Entry 6X2F (electron microscopy, 4.00 A resolution); this record covers chains I and J of the 9 polymer chains in the assembly.

[Chain I]
Protein: DNA-directed RNA polymerase subunit beta
Organism: Escherichia coli
Notes: EC 2.7.7.6
UniProt: P0A8V4 (RPOB_ECO57); numbering as in UniProt (aligned over 1-1342)
Sequence (1342 residues; numbered 1 to 1342; the number before each row is that of its first residue):
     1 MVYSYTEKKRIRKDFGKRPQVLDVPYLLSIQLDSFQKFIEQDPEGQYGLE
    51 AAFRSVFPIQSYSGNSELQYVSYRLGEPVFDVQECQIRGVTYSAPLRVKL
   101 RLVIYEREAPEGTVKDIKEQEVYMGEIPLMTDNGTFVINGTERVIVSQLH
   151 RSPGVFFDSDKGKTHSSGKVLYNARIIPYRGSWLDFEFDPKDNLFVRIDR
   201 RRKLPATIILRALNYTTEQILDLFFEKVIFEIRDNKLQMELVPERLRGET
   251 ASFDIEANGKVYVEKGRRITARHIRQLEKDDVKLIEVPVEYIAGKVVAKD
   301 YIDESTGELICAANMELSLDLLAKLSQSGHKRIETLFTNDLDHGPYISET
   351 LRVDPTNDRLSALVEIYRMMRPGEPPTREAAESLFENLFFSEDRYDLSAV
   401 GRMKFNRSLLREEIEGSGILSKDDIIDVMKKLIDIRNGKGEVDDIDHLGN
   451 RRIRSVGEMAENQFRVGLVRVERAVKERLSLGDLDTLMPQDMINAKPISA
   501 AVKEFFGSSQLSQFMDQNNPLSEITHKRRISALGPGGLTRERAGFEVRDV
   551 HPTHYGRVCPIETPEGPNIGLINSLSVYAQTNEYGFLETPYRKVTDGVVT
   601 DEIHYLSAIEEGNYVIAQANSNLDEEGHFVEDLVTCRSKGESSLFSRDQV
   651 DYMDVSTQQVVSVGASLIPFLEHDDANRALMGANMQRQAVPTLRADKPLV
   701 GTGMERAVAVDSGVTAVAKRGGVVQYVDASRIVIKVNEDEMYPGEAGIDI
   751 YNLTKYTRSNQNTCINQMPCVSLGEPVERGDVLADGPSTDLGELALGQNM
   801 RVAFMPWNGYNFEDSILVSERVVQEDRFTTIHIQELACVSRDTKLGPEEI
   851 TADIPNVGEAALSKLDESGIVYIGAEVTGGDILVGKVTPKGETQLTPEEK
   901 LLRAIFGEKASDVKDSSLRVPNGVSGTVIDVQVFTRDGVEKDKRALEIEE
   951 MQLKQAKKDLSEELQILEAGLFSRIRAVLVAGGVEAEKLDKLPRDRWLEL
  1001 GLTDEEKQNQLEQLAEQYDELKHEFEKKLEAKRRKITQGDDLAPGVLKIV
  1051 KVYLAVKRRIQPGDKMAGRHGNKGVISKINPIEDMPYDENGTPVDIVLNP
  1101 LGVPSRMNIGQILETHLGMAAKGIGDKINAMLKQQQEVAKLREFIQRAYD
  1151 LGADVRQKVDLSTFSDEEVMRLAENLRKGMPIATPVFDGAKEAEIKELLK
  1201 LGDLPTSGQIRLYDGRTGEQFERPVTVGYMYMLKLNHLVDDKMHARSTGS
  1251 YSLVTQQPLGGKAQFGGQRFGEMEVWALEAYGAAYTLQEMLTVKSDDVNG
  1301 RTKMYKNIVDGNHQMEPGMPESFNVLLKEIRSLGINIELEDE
Unresolved in the structure: 1, 891-914, 1342
Swiss-Prot annotation at these positions:
  - modified residue (N6-acetyllysine): Lys1022, Lys1200

[Chain J]
Protein: DNA-directed RNA polymerase subunit beta'
Organism: Escherichia coli
Notes: EC 2.7.7.6
UniProt: A0A4S1NBU2 (A0A4S1NBU2_ECOLX); residues 1-1407 here = UniProt positions 1-1407
Sequence (1407 residues; row label = number of the first residue in the row):
     1 MKDLLKFLKAQTKTEEFDAIKIALASPDMIRSWSFGEVKKPETINYRTFK
    51 PERDGLFCARIFGPVKDYECLCGKYKRLKHRGVICEKCGVEVTQTKVRRE
   101 RMGHIELASPTAHIWFLKSLPSRIGLLLDMPLRDIERVLYFESYVVIEGG
   151 MTNLERQQILTEEQYLDALEEFGDEFDAKMGAEAIQALLKSMDLEQECEQ
   201 LREELNETNSETKRKKLTKRIKLLEAFVQSGNKPEWMILTVLPVLPPDLR
   251 PLVPLDGGRFATSDLNDLYRRVINRNNRLKRLLDLAAPDIIVRNEKRMLQ
   301 EAVDALLDNGRRGRAITGSNKRPLKSLADMIKGKQGRFRQNLLGKRVDYS
   351 GRSVITVGPYLRLHQCGLPKKMALELFKPFIYGKLELRGLATTIKAAKKM
   401 VEREEAVVWDILDEVIREHPVLLNRAPTLHRLGIQAFEPVLIEGKAIQLH
   451 PLVCAAYNADFDGDQMAVHVPLTLEAQLEARALMMSTNNILSPANGEPII
   501 VPSQDVVLGLYYMTRDCVNAKGEGMVLTGPKEAERLYRSGLASLHARVKV
   551 RITEYEKDANGELVAKTSLKDTTVGRAILWMIVPKGLPYSIVNQALGKKA
   601 ISKMLNTCYRILGLKPTVIFADQIMYTGFAYAARSGASVGIDDMVIPEKK
   651 HEIISEAEAEVAEIQEQFQSGLVTAGERYNKVIDIWAAANDRVSKAMMDN
   701 LQTETVINRDGQEEKQVSFNSIYMMADSGARGSAAQIRQLAGMRGLMAKP
   751 DGSIIETPITANFREGLNVLQYFISTHGARKGLADTALKTANSGYLTRRL
   801 VDVAQDLVVTEDDCGTHEGIMMTPVIEGGDVKEPLRDRVLGRVTAEDVLK
   851 PGTADILVPRNTLLHEQWCDLLEENSVDAVKVRSVVSCDTDFGVCAHCYG
   901 RDLARGHIINKGEAIGVIAAQSIGEPGTQLTMRTFHIGGAASRAAAESSI
   951 QVKNKGSIKLSNVKSVVNSSGKLVITSRNTELKLIDEFGRTKESYKVPYG
  1001 AVLAKGDGEQVAGGETVANWDPHTMPVITEVSGFVRFTDMIDGQTITRQT
  1051 DELTGLSSLVVLDSAERTAGGKDLRPALKIVDAQGNDVLIPGTDMPAQYF
  1101 LPGKAIVQLEDGVQISSGDTLARIPQESGGTKDITGGLPRVADLFEARRP
  1151 KEPAILAEISGIVSFGKETKGKRRLVITPVDGSDPYEEMIPKWRQLNVFE
  1201 GERVERGDVISDGPEAPHDILRLRGVHAVTRYIVNEVQDVYRLQGVKIND
  1251 KHIEVIVRQMLRKATIVNAGSSDFLEGEQVEYSRVKIANRELEANGKVGA
  1301 TYSRDLLGITKASLATESFISAASFQETTRVLTEAAVAGKRDELRGLKEN
  1351 VIVGRLIPAGTGYAYHQDRMRRRAAGEAPAAPQVTAEDASASLAELLNAG
  1401 LGGSDNE
Unresolved in the structure: 1-15, 934-947, 1127-1134, 1374-1407
Differences from the reference sequence: conflict Val1384 (Met in A0A4S1NBU2)
Bound ions: Zn2+ site 1: Cys70, Cys72, Cys85, Cys88; Mg2+: Asp460, Asp462, Asp464 (shared with 1 residue of chain R); Zn2+ site 2: Cys814, Cys888, Cys898

[Chain I / chain J interface]
Pairs across the interface - 313 pairs, chain I then chain J:
  Phe545(I) - Lys781(J)  hydrogen bond (backbone-side chain)
  Phe545(I) - Leu788(J)  hydrophobic
  Phe545(I) - Met932(J)  hydrophobic
  Phe545(I) - Arg933(J)
  Arg548(I) - Arg780(J)
  Arg548(I) - Leu788(J)
  Asp549(I) - Pro750(J)
  Asp549(I) - His777(J)  salt bridge
  Asp549(I) - Lys781(J)
  Val550(I) - His777(J)
  Val550(I) - Arg780(J)
  Tyr555(I) - Val769(J)
  Tyr555(I) - Leu770(J)
  Tyr555(I) - Phe773(J)  hydrophobic
  Cys559(I) - Arg780(J)
  Pro560(I) - Phe773(J)  hydrophobic
  Pro560(I) - Thr776(J)
  Pro560(I) - Arg780(J)  hydrogen bond (backbone-side chain)
  Ile561(I) - Tyr772(J)  hydrophobic
  Ile561(I) - Thr776(J)
  Thr563(I) - Arg780(J)  hydrogen bond
  Gly566(I) - Ala787(J)
  Ile569(I) - Leu783(J)
  Ile569(I) - Ala784(J)
  Asn573(I) - Arg780(J)  hydrogen bond
  Gln618(I) - Asn768(J)
  Gln618(I) - Val769(J)
  Gln618(I) - Leu770(J)
  Asn620(I) - Asn768(J)
  Glu641(I) - Lys749(J)  salt bridge
  Ser642(I) - Glu756(J)
  Val660(I) - Val769(J)  hydrophobic
  Val660(I) - Phe773(J)  hydrophobic
  Leu671(I) - Tyr772(J)
  Glu672(I) - Gly766(J)
  Glu672(I) - Leu767(J)
  His673(I) - Phe763(J)  hydrogen bond (side chain-backbone)
  His673(I) - Arg764(J)  hydrogen bond (side chain-backbone)
  His673(I) - Glu765(J)  hydrogen bond (side chain-backbone)
  His673(I) - Gly766(J)
  Asp674(I) - Phe763(J)
  Asp674(I) - Tyr772(J)
  Ala676(I) - Thr776(J)
  Ala676(I) - Ala779(J)  hydrophobic
  Asn677(I) - Ala779(J)
  Asn677(I) - Leu783(J)
  Ala679(I) - Tyr772(J)
  Leu680(I) - Leu783(J)  hydrophobic
  Phe804(I) - Ser638(J)  hydrogen bond (backbone-side chain)
  Pro806(I) - Asp505(J)
  Pro806(I) - Ala632(J)
  Pro806(I) - Ala633(J)
  Pro806(I) - Ala637(J)
  Asn808(I) - Pro359(J)
  Asn808(I) - Phe629(J)
  Asn808(I) - Ala633(J)
  Gly809(I) - Val357(J)
  Gly809(I) - Pro359(J)
  Gly809(I) - Phe629(J)
  Tyr810(I) - Pro359(J)
  Tyr810(I) - Tyr360(J)
  Asn811(I) - Asp505(J)
  Phe812(I) - Val357(J)  hydrophobic
  Phe812(I) - Pro451(J)
  Phe812(I) - Asp505(J)
  Phe812(I) - Phe629(J)  hydrophobic
  Glu813(I) - Asp460(J)
  Glu813(I) - Phe461(J)  hydrogen bond (side chain-backbone)
  Glu813(I) - Gln504(J)  hydrogen bond (backbone-side chain)
  Ser815(I) - Val357(J)
  Ser815(I) - Phe461(J)
  Arg841(I) - Asp256(J)
  Lys844(I) - Phe49(J)
  Pro1044(I) - Gly257(J)
  Gln1061(I) - Lys445(J)
  Pro1062(I) - Ala446(J)
  Gly1063(I) - Val354(J)
  Gly1063(I) - Thr356(J)
  Gly1063(I) - Ala446(J)
  Lys1065(I) - Asp462(J)
  Lys1073(I) - Asp462(J)  salt bridge
  Val1075(I) - Val354(J)  hydrophobic
  Val1075(I) - Ile355(J)
  Val1075(I) - Thr356(J)
  Val1075(I) - Phe461(J)
  Val1075(I) - Gly463(J)
  Ile1076(I) - Thr356(J)
  Ser1077(I) - Thr356(J)
  Asn1099(I) - Asp505(J)
  Pro1100(I) - Ala637(J)
  Pro1100(I) - Val639(J)  hydrophobic
  Pro1100(I) - Met725(J)
  Leu1101(I) - Gln504(J)
  Leu1101(I) - Asp505(J)
  Leu1101(I) - Leu508(J)  hydrophobic
  Leu1101(I) - Met725(J)  hydrophobic
  Leu1101(I) - Arg731(J)
  Pro1104(I) - Ile722(J)  hydrophobic
  Pro1104(I) - Met725(J)  hydrophobic
  Pro1104(I) - Gln736(J)
  Pro1104(I) - Leu740(J)
  Ser1105(I) - Arg731(J)  hydrogen bond
  Ser1105(I) - Gln736(J)
  Arg1106(I) - Arg731(J)
  Met1107(I) - Gln736(J)
  Met1107(I) - Gln739(J)
  Met1107(I) - Leu740(J)  hydrophobic
  Ile1109(I) - Ile641(J)  hydrophobic
  Ile1109(I) - Met644(J)  hydrophobic
  Ile1109(I) - Leu740(J)  hydrophobic
  Ile1112(I) - Val639(J)  hydrophobic
  Ile1112(I) - Ile641(J)
  Leu1113(I) - Ile641(J)  hydrophobic
  His1116(I) - Ile641(J)
  Phe1187(I) - Leu767(J)
  Phe1187(I) - Val769(J)  hydrophobic
  Lys1191(I) - Glu765(J)
  Lys1191(I) - Gly766(J)
  Glu1192(I) - Ile641(J)
  Glu1192(I) - Arg764(J)  salt bridge
  Lys1196(I) - Asp642(J)  salt bridge
  Thr1206(I) - Asp642(J)
  Ser1207(I) - Asp642(J)
  Gln1209(I) - Ser638(J)
  Gln1209(I) - Val639(J)
  Gln1209(I) - Gly640(J)
  Thr1217(I) - Arg634(J)
  Glu1219(I) - Arg634(J)
  Phe1221(I) - Ala633(J)
  Phe1221(I) - Arg634(J)
  Glu1222(I) - Tyr512(J)  hydrogen bond
  Glu1222(I) - Ser635(J)
  Glu1222(I) - Gly636(J)
  Arg1223(I) - Gly636(J)
  Arg1223(I) - Phe719(J)  hydrogen bond (side chain-backbone)
  Arg1223(I) - Asn720(J)
  Arg1223(I) - Ser721(J)
  Arg1223(I) - Met724(J)
  Val1225(I) - Gly636(J)
  Val1225(I) - Ser638(J)
  Thr1226(I) - Ser638(J)  hydrogen bond (backbone-side chain)
  Thr1226(I) - Val639(J)  hydrogen bond (side chain-backbone)
  Thr1226(I) - Gly640(J)
  Val1239(I) - Lys445(J)
  Asp1240(I) - Lys445(J)  salt bridge
  Lys1242(I) - Arg352(J)
  Lys1242(I) - Gln465(J)
  Met1243(I) - Arg352(J)
  Met1243(I) - Met372(J)  hydrophobic
  Met1243(I) - Lys445(J)
  His1244(I) - Gly351(J)
  His1244(I) - Arg352(J)  hydrogen bond (backbone-backbone)
  Ala1245(I) - Ser350(J)
  Ala1245(I) - Gly351(J)
  Ala1245(I) - Glu375(J)
  Arg1246(I) - Asp348(J)  salt bridge
  Arg1246(I) - Tyr349(J)  hydrogen bond (backbone-backbone)
  Arg1246(I) - Ser350(J)  hydrogen bond (backbone-backbone)
  Ser1247(I) - Asp348(J)
  Ser1247(I) - Tyr349(J)  hydrogen bond (backbone-backbone)
  Ser1247(I) - Glu375(J)
  Ser1247(I) - Lys378(J)
  Thr1248(I) - Tyr349(J)
  Tyr1251(I) - Asp348(J)  hydrogen bond
  Leu1253(I) - Arg99(J)  hydrogen bond (backbone-side chain)
  Val1254(I) - Arg99(J)  hydrogen bond (backbone-side chain)
  Val1254(I) - Leu249(J)
  Gln1256(I) - Arg99(J)
  Gln1257(I) - Asn341(J)  hydrogen bond (side chain-backbone)
  Gln1257(I) - Lys345(J)
  Pro1258(I) - Arg346(J)
  Pro1258(I) - Asp348(J)
  Leu1259(I) - Arg346(J)
  Gly1260(I) - Arg346(J)
  Gly1267(I) - Arg346(J)
  Gly1267(I) - Val347(J)
  Gly1267(I) - Ser350(J)
  Gln1268(I) - Arg346(J)
  Gln1268(I) - Val347(J)  hydrogen bond (backbone-backbone)
  Gln1268(I) - Ser350(J)  hydrogen bond (backbone-side chain)
  Gln1268(I) - Gly351(J)
  Gln1268(I) - Arg352(J)  hydrogen bond
  Arg1269(I) - Arg339(J)  hydrogen bond (side chain-backbone)
  Arg1269(I) - Gln340(J)  hydrogen bond (side chain-backbone)
  Arg1269(I) - Gly344(J)  hydrogen bond (side chain-backbone)
  Arg1269(I) - Arg346(J)
  Phe1270(I) - Gly344(J)
  Phe1270(I) - Lys345(J)
  Phe1270(I) - Val347(J)  hydrophobic
  Phe1270(I) - Ile434(J)  hydrophobic
  Glu1272(I) - Arg339(J)  salt bridge
  Glu1272(I) - Leu343(J)
  Glu1272(I) - Arg798(J)  salt bridge
  Met1273(I) - Thr428(J)
  Glu1274(I) - Asn424(J)  hydrogen bond
  Glu1274(I) - Thr428(J)
  Glu1274(I) - Ile434(J)
  Val1275(I) - Leu343(J)
  Trp1276(I) - Arg798(J)
  Trp1276(I) - Val801(J)
  Trp1276(I) - Gln921(J)  hydrogen bond (backbone-side chain)
  Trp1276(I) - Lys1348(J)
  Ala1277(I) - Ile434(J)  hydrophobic
  Ala1277(I) - Gln921(J)
  Leu1278(I) - Ile434(J)  hydrophobic
  Leu1278(I) - Met484(J)  hydrophobic
  Glu1279(I) - Val917(J)
  Ala1280(I) - Arg431(J)
  Ala1280(I) - Val917(J)  hydrophobic
  Ala1280(I) - Ile918(J)
  Ala1280(I) - Gln921(J)
  Tyr1281(I) - Arg431(J)  hydrogen bond (side chain-backbone)
  Tyr1281(I) - Leu432(J)
  Tyr1281(I) - Ile434(J)  hydrogen bond (side chain-backbone)
  Tyr1281(I) - Met484(J)  hydrophobic
  Tyr1281(I) - Asn489(J)  hydrogen bond
  Gly1282(I) - Leu483(J)
  Gly1282(I) - Glu913(J)
  Gly1282(I) - Gly1360(J)
  Gly1282(I) - Thr1361(J)  hydrogen bond (backbone-backbone)
  Ala1283(I) - Leu483(J)
  Ala1283(I) - Met484(J)  hydrophobic
  Ala1284(I) - Glu479(J)
  Ala1284(I) - Ile1357(J)  hydrophobic
  Ala1284(I) - Thr1361(J)  hydrogen bond (backbone-side chain)
  Ala1284(I) - Gly1362(J)
  Tyr1285(I) - Glu475(J)
  Tyr1285(I) - Glu479(J)  hydrogen bond (backbone-side chain)
  Tyr1285(I) - Leu1356(J)  hydrophobic
  Tyr1285(I) - Thr1361(J)
  Thr1286(I) - Ala476(J)
  Thr1286(I) - Glu479(J)  hydrogen bond
  Leu1287(I) - Val1351(J)  hydrophobic
  Leu1287(I) - Ile1357(J)  hydrophobic
  Gln1288(I) - Leu1356(J)
  Glu1289(I) - Pro471(J)
  Glu1289(I) - Leu472(J)  hydrogen bond (side chain-backbone)
  Glu1289(I) - Thr473(J)  hydrogen bond
  Glu1289(I) - Ala476(J)
  Met1290(I) - Val347(J)  hydrophobic
  Leu1291(I) - Lys345(J)  hydrogen bond (backbone-side chain)
  Leu1291(I) - Val1351(J)
  Thr1292(I) - Gly1354(J)
  Lys1294(I) - Val347(J)
  Lys1294(I) - Asp348(J)  hydrogen bond (backbone-backbone)
  Lys1294(I) - Val470(J)  hydrogen bond (side chain-backbone)
  Lys1294(I) - Leu472(J)
  Ser1295(I) - Lys345(J)
  Ser1295(I) - Arg346(J)
  Met1304(I) - Thr473(J)
  Tyr1305(I) - Tyr349(J)
  Tyr1305(I) - Pro379(J)  hydrophobic
  Tyr1305(I) - Tyr382(J)
  Ile1308(I) - Pro379(J)
  Ile1308(I) - Phe380(J)
  Val1309(I) - Gly383(J)
  His1313(I) - Phe380(J)
  His1313(I) - Thr473(J)
  His1313(I) - Leu474(J)
  Met1315(I) - Thr473(J)
  Met1315(I) - Glu475(J)
  Met1319(I) - Phe17(J)  hydrophobic
  Met1319(I) - Val1353(J)
  Pro1320(I) - Val1353(J)
  Pro1320(I) - Gly1354(J)
  Glu1321(I) - Arg99(J)  salt bridge
  Ser1322(I) - Asn341(J)
  Ser1322(I) - Leu342(J)
  Ser1322(I) - Lys345(J)
  Phe1323(I) - Val1353(J)  hydrophobic
  Val1325(I) - Arg99(J)
  Val1325(I) - Leu249(J)  hydrophobic
  Leu1326(I) - Ile331(J)  hydrophobic
  Leu1326(I) - Phe338(J)  hydrophobic
  Lys1328(I) - Arg99(J)
  Lys1328(I) - Glu100(J)  salt bridge
  Lys1328(I) - Leu245(J)
  Lys1328(I) - Leu249(J)
  Glu1329(I) - Leu327(J)
  Glu1329(I) - Ile331(J)
  Glu1329(I) - Arg337(J)  salt bridge
  Ile1330(I) - Leu1332(J)  hydrophobic
  Arg1331(I) - Trp33(J)
  Arg1331(I) - Met102(J)
  Ser1332(I) - Pro243(J)
  Ser1332(I) - Tyr269(J)  hydrogen bond
  Ser1332(I) - Leu327(J)
  Leu1333(I) - His113(J)
  Leu1333(I) - Trp115(J)  hydrophobic
  Leu1333(I) - Pro243(J)
  Leu1333(I) - Leu327(J)  hydrophobic
  Gly1334(I) - Leu24(J)
  Gly1334(I) - Ala25(J)  hydrogen bond (backbone-backbone)
  Gly1334(I) - His113(J)  hydrogen bond (backbone-side chain)
  Ile1335(I) - Ile22(J)  hydrophobic
  Ile1335(I) - Ala23(J)
  Ile1335(I) - Phe116(J)  hydrophobic
  Ile1335(I) - Ala1336(J)  hydrophobic
  Asn1336(I) - Ile22(J)
  Asn1336(I) - Ala23(J)  hydrogen bond (backbone-backbone)
  Asn1336(I) - Leu24(J)
  Asn1336(I) - Trp33(J)
  Ile1337(I) - Ile20(J)  hydrophobic
  Ile1337(I) - Lys21(J)
  Glu1338(I) - Ile20(J)
  Glu1338(I) - Lys21(J)  hydrogen bond (backbone-backbone)
  Leu1339(I) - Phe17(J)  hydrophobic
  Leu1339(I) - Ala19(J)
  Glu1340(I) - Phe17(J)
  Glu1340(I) - Ala19(J)  hydrogen bond (backbone-backbone)
  Glu1340(I) - Lys21(J)
  Asp1341(I) - Glu16(J)
  Asp1341(I) - Phe17(J)
Also at the interface, not in a pair above, chain I (161 interface residues in all): Pro552, His554, Glu562, Glu565, Gly570, Gly640, Thr657, Asp675, Met805, Trp807, Asp814, Gly1074, Val1103, Thr1255, Gly1261, Gly1271, Asp1296, Asp1310, Gln1314, Gly1318
Also at the interface, not in a pair above, chain J (186 interface residues in all): Asp18, Met29, Arg47, Leu239, Pro246, Asp248, Pro251, Gly258, Leu307, Ser353, Lys371, Leu376, Leu387, Ile394, Leu422, Arg425, Ala426, His430, Gln435, Gln448, Cys454, Ala467, His469, Ser503, Tyr537, His545, Ala630, Asp643, Ala730, Gly732, Thr757, Gln771, Ser775, Thr797, Gln805, Arg905, Ala914, Leu1347, Ile1352, Arg1355

[In short]
161 residues of chain I and 186 residues of chain J are in contact, with 49 hydrogen bonds and 12 salt
bridges. Polar contacts include Asp549(I)-His777(J), Glu641(I)-Lys749(J) and Lys1073(I)-Asp462(J). The Zn2+
site 1 is built by Cys70(J), Cys72(J), Cys85(J) and Cys88(J).
Here chain I is DNA-directed RNA polymerase subunit beta and chain J is DNA-directed RNA polymerase subunit
beta', both from Escherichia coli. Entry 6X2F (Mfd-bound E.coli RNA polymerase elongation complex - L2 state)
was determined by electron microscopy together with 6X26, 6X2N, 6X43, 6X4W, 6X4Y and 6X50 from the same study.
